PDB entry 8OP4 | electron microscopy, 3.20 A resolution | chain A

== Chain A ==
Molecule: Cation-transporting ATPase-like protein
Source organism: Thermochaetoides thermophila
UniProtKB: G0S4Z4 (G0S4Z4_CHATD); residue numbers follow UniProt; this construct covers 1-1328
Chain sequence (1328 residues; numbered 1 to 1328; the number before each row is that of its first residue):
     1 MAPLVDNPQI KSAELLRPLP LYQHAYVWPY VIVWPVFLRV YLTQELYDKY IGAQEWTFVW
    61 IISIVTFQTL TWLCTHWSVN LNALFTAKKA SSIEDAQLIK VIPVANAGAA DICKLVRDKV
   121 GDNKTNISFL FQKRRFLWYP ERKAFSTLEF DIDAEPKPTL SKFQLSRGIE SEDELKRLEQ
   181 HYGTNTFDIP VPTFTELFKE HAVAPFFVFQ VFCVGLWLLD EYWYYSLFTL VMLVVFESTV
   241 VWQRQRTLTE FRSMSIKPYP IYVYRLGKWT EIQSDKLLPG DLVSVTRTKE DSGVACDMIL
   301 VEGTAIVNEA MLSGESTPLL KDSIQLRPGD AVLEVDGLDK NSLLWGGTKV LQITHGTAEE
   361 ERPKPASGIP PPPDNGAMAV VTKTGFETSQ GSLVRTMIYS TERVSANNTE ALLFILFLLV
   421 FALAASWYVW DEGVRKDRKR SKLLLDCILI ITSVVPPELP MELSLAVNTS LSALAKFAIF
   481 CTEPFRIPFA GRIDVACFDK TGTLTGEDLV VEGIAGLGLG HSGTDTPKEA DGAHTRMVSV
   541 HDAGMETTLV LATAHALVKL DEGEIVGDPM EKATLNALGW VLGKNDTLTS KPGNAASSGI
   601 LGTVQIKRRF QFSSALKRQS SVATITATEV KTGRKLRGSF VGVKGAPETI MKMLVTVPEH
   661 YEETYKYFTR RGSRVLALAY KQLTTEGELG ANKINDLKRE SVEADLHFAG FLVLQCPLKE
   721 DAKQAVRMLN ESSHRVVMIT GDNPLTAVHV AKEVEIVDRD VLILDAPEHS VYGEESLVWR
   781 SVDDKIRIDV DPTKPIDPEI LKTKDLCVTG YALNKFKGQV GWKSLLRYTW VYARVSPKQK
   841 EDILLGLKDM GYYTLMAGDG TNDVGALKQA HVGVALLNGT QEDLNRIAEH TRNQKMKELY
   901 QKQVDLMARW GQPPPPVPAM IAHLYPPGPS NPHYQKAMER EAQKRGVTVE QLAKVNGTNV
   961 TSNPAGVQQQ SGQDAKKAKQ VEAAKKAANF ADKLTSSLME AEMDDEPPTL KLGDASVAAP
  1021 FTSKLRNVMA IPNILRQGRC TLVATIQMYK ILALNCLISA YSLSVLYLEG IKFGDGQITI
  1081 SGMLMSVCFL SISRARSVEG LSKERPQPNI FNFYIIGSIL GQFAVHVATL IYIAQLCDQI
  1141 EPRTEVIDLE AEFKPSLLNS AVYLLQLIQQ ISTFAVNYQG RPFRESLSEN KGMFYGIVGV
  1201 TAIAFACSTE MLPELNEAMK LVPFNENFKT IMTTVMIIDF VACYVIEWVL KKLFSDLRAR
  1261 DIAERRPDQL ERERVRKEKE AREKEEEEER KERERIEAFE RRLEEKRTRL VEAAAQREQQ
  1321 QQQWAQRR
Disordered / not traced: 1, 118-124, 357-365, 522-525, 593-597, 882-1011, 1145-1150, 1286-1328
Metal / ion sites: Mg2+: Asp499, Thr501 (together with AMP-PNP)
Small-molecule neighbours: AMP-PNP (ANP; phosphoaminophosphonic acid-adenylate ester): Asp499, Lys500, Thr501, Asp568, Met570, Glu571, Phe612, Ser614, Lys617, Arg618, Gln619, Lys644, Gly645, Ala646, Arg674, Leu676, Ile739, Thr740, Gly741, Asp742, Arg834, Lys840, Asn862
Reported in the primary citation:
  - binding site for AMP-PNP: Asp499
  - Mg2+ coordination: Asp499

== In short ==
Bound to chain A: AMP-PNP. The Mg2+ site is built by Asp499 and Thr501. From the paper: a binding site for
AMP-PNP at Asp499; Mg2+ coordination by Asp499.
Chain A is Cation-transporting ATPase-like protein (Thermochaetoides thermophila); the structure, Cryo-EM
structure of P5A-ATPase CtSpf1 (E1-ATP state), was determined by electron microscopy together with 8OP3, 8OP5,
8OP6, 8OP7 and 8OP8 from the same study.
